PDB entry 6JLY | X-ray diffraction, 3.50 A resolution | chains E and H of the 12 polymer chains in the assembly

== Chain E ==
Molecule: Probable translation initiation factor eIF-2B subunit gamma
Source organism: Schizosaccharomyces pombe (strain 972 / ATCC 24843)
UniProtKB: P56288 (EI2BG_SCHPO); residues 1-458 here = UniProt positions 1-458
Amino-acid sequence (458 residues; numbered 1 to 458; the number before each row is that of its first residue):
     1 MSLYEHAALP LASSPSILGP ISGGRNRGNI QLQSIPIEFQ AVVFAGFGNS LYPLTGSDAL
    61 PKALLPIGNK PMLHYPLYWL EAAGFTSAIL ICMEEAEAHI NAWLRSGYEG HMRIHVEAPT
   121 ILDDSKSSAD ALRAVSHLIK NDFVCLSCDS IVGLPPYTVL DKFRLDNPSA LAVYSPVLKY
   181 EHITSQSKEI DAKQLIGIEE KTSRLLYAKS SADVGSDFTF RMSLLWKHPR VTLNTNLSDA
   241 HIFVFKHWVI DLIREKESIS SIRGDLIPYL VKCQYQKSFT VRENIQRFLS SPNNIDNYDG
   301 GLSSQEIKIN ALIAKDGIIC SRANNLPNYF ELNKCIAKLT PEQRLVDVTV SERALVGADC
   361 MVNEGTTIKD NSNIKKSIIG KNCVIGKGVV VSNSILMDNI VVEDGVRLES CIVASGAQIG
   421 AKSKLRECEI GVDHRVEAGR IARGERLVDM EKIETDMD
Not modelled in the structure: 1-27, 293-302, 452-458
Sequence notes: conflict Y157 (Ile in P56288), T158 (Tyr in P56288), V159 (Gly in P56288)
UniProt features mapped onto this chain:
  - modified residue: S291 (Phosphoserine)

== Chain H ==
Molecule: Probable translation initiation factor eIF-2B subunit delta
Source organism: Schizosaccharomyces pombe (strain 972 / ATCC 24843)
UniProtKB: Q09924 (EI2BD_SCHPO); residues 1-467 here = UniProt positions 1-467
Amino-acid sequence (467 residues; row label = number of the first residue in the row):
     1 MGFSAEQAKK DGKDQSPVSE SSSVGGTSPA TASSVVSPNE PKLSGKEAKA LKKARKQASR
    61 RAKAEAAAAN NPPGVSEEKK VAIPNKNSNQ QKKASKQNPQ NSPETDANLQ EKKIFEEKQV
   121 SIFSHLDWRR RRTTENIPKD IHPAVIRLGL KLANYKIFGS NQRCIDLLKT FKIVIQDYQT
   181 PYGTTLSRHL TTHINSQIAY LVSTRPLSIS MGNAIRFLKL EISVLDIDLT DDEGKELLLE
   241 KIDSYIRDRI IIAGQVIVQA ATEKIQDGDV ILTYLHSSTV NDVLIHAKNV GKKFRVVVVD
   301 SRPEFEGRVC LKLLTEHGIE CTYVMISALS YIMQEVTKIF LGGHAMLSNG ALYSRAGTSL
   361 ISLLGHESNV PVIACCESYK FTERIQLDSL VYNELAPGDQ LVNMGVDDFE EKPGVLANWK
   421 SVKNLKLLSL KYDVTPPRLI TVCVCEMGLL PSTSVPAIIN EFKQVYA
Not modelled in the structure: 1-104
UniProt features mapped onto this chain:
  - modified residue: S16 (Phosphoserine), S19 (Phosphoserine), S21 (Phosphoserine), S23 (Phosphoserine), T27 (Phosphothreonine), S28 (Phosphoserine), S37 (Phosphoserine)
  - mutagenesis: D248 (D248K: Increases guanyl-nucleotide exchange factor activity on eIF2)

== Chain E / chain H interface ==
Residue-residue contacts (29):
  I30(E) with K139(H), hydrogen bond (backbone-side chain)
  L32(E) with Q179(H), hydrogen bond (backbone-side chain)
  Q33(E) with K139(H)
  S34(E) with D177(H); Y178(H); Q179(H), hydrogen bond (side chain-backbone)
  I35(E) with K139(H)
  P36(E) with H142(H); P143(H); D177(H)
  E38(E) with P143(H); R147(H), salt bridge
  F39(E) with R147(H)
  Y157(E) with T133(H); T134(H); E135(H), hydrogen bond
  D161(E) with T133(H); T134(H), hydrogen bond; L150(H)
  R164(E) with T134(H); I146(H); L150(H)
  L165(E) with L150(H); K151(H); N154(H)
  N167(E) with R147(H)
  K201(E) with F409(H)
  S303(E) with K172(H); I173(H)
Also at the interface, not in a pair above, chain E (16 interface residues in all): D142
Also at the interface, not in a pair above, chain H (19 interface residues in all): D140, I141

== Summary ==
Chain E and chain H form an interface of 16 and 19 residues respectively, with 5 hydrogen bonds and 1 salt
bridge. Among the polar pairs are E38(E)-R147(H), I30(E)-K139(H) and L32(E)-Q179(H). Curated annotation
(UniProt) lists one mutagenesis site on chain H.
Here chain E is Probable translation initiation factor eIF-2B subunit gamma and chain H is Probable
translation initiation factor eIF-2B subunit delta, both from Schizosaccharomyces pombe (strain 972 / ATCC
24843). Entry 6JLY (eIF2a - eIF2B complex) was determined by X-ray diffraction (same publication as 6K71, 6K72
and 6JLZ).
